PDB entry 3OM2 | X-ray diffraction, 1.90 A resolution | chain A

# Chain A
Name: Levansucrase
Organism: Bacillus megaterium
Notes: EC 2.4.1.10; fragment: Levansucrase SacB
UniProtKB: D5DC07 (D5DC07_BACMD); residues 29-484 here = UniProt positions 29-484
Amino-acid sequence (456 residues; each row starts with the number of its first residue):
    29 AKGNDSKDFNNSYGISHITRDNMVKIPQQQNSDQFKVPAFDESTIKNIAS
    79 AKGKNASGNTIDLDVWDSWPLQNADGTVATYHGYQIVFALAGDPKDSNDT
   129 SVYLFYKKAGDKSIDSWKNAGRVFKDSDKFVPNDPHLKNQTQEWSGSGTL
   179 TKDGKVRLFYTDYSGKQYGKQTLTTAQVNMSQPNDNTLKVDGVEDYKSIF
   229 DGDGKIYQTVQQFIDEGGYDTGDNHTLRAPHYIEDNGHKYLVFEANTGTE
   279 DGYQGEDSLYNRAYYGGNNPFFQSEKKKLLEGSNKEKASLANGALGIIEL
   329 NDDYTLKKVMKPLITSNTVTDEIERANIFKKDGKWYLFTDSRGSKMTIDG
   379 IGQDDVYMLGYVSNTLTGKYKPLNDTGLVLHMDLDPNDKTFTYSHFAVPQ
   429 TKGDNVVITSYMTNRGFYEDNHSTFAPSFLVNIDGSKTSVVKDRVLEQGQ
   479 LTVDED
Not modelled in the structure: 29-33, 482-484
Construct notes: engineered mutation Ala257 (Asp in D5DC07)
Metal / ion sites: Mg2+: Asp229 (together with citric acid); Ca2+: Asp251, Gln282, Leu318, Asn320, Asp349
Small-molecule neighbours: citric acid: Asp61, Lys64, Pro66, Ala67, Lys470
From the paper describing this entry:
  - catalytic residues: Asp95, Glu352 (citing earlier work)
  - mutagenesis - K373A: increased catalytic activity (hydrolytic activity)
  - mutagenesis - K373A: abolished catalytic activity on polysaccharide synthesis
  - mutagenesis - N312A (3-fold), K373A (3-fold): decreased catalytic activity on kcat
  - mutagenesis - K315A: increased catalytic activity (transfer activity)
  - mutagenesis - N312A, K315R: unchanged catalytic activity (hydrolysis versus transfer activity)
  - binding site for Ca2+: Asn252 (proposed by the authors, not directly observed)
  - mutagenesis - Y247A: increased catalytic activity
  - mutagenesis - Y247W, S372A: unchanged catalytic activity

# Overview
Bound to chain A: citric acid. Asp251, Gln282, Leu318, Asn320 and Asp349 form the Ca2+ site. From the paper:
catalytic residues Asp95 and Glu352; N312A and K373A reduce catalytic activity on kcat; 7 substitutions were
tested in all.
Chain A is Levansucrase (Bacillus megaterium); the structure, Crystal structure of B. megaterium levansucrase
mutant D257A, was determined by X-ray diffraction together with 3OM5, 3OM6 and 3OM7 from the same study.
